8POP - chains A and B of the 11 polymer chains in the assembly; structure by electron microscopy, 3.00 A resolution.

# Chain A (and B)
Molecule: Terminase small subunit
From: Escherichia phage HK97
Notes: chain B of this document is another copy of the same molecule, construct and numbering; everything in this record applies to it too
Reference sequence: Q9MBW4 (Q9MBW4_BPHK7); residues 1-161 here = UniProt positions 1-161
Sequence (161 residues; each row starts with the number of its first residue):
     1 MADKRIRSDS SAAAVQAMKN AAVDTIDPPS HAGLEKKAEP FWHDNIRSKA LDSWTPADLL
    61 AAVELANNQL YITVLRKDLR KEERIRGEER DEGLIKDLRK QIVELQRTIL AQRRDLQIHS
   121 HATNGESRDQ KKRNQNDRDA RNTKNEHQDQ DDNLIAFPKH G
Unresolved in the structure: 1-2, 125-161 (chain B: 1-23, 146-161)
UniProt features mapped onto this chain:
  - region: Lys37 to Leu60 (Helix-turn-helix (HTH))
  - binding site (DNA): Lys96, Lys100, Arg107, Arg114, Arg128
Reported in the primary citation:
  - binding site for the 31-nt DNA strand: Arg7, Ser8, Lys96, Lys100, Arg107, Arg114, Arg128, Lys132
  - specificity-determining residues: Arg128
  - contacts within the chain: Arg7-Asp9 (salt bridge), Glu126-Arg128 (salt bridge)
  - conformationally variable residues (order/disorder transition): Asp3 to Val23
  - binding site for the 31-nt DNA strand: Arg128
  - mutagenesis - K4A, R5A, R7A, R128A: abolished binding to DNA
  - mutagenesis - K4A/R5A/R7A: decreased binding to DNA

# How chain A and chain B interact
Residue-residue contacts (81; chain A residue first):
  Arg5(A) - Asp129(B)  hydrogen bond (side chain-backbone)
  Arg5(A) - Gln130(B)
  Arg5(A) - Arg133(B)
  Ser8(A) - Arg133(B)
  Ser8(A) - Asn136(B)  hydrogen bond (backbone-side chain)
  Ala17(A) - Asn136(B)
  Ala17(A) - Ala140(B)
  Met18(A) - Ala140(B)  hydrophobic
  Met18(A) - Thr143(B)  hydrogen bond
  Asn20(A) - Asp137(B)  hydrogen bond
  Ala21(A) - Arg141(B)
  Ala21(A) - Lys144(B)  hydrogen bond (backbone-side chain)
  Ala22(A) - Lys144(B)  hydrogen bond (backbone-side chain)
  Asp24(A) - Arg141(B)  salt bridge
  His31(A) - Pro40(B)  hydrogen bond (side chain-backbone)
  His31(A) - Phe41(B)
  Ala32(A) - Thr73(B)
  Glu35(A) - Arg80(B)  salt bridge
  Arg47(A) - Arg141(B)
  Lys49(A) - Ser120(B)  hydrogen bond
  Lys49(A) - Asn134(B)
  Ala50(A) - Asn134(B)  hydrogen bond (backbone-side chain)
  Ala50(A) - Asp137(B)
  Leu51(A) - Asp137(B)
  Leu51(A) - Arg141(B)
  Asp52(A) - Arg133(B)  salt bridge
  Ser53(A) - Asn124(B)
  Ser53(A) - Arg133(B)
  Thr55(A) - Ser48(B)
  Pro56(A) - Asp44(B)
  Pro56(A) - Ser48(B)
  Ala57(A) - Asn45(B)
  Ala57(A) - Ser48(B)  hydrogen bond (backbone-side chain)
  Ala57(A) - Arg113(B)
  Asp58(A) - Arg113(B)  salt bridge
  Asp58(A) - Ile118(B)
  Asp58(A) - Ser120(B)
  Leu60(A) - Phe41(B)  hydrophobic
  Leu60(A) - Asp44(B)
  Ala61(A) - Arg113(B)
  Glu64(A) - Ile72(B)
  Glu64(A) - Arg76(B)  salt bridge
  Glu64(A) - Gln106(B)  hydrogen bond
  Asn67(A) - Arg76(B)
  Asn68(A) - Gln106(B)  hydrogen bond
  Tyr71(A) - Leu79(B)
  Tyr71(A) - Arg80(B)
  Tyr71(A) - Glu83(B)  hydrogen bond
  Tyr71(A) - Arg99(B)  hydrogen bond
  Leu75(A) - Arg99(B)
  Asp97(A) - Lys96(B)  salt bridge
  Leu98(A) - Arg99(B)
  Gln101(A) - Lys96(B)
  Gln101(A) - Arg99(B)  hydrogen bond
  Glu104(A) - Val103(B)
  Thr108(A) - Val103(B)
  Thr108(A) - Gln106(B)
  Ala111(A) - Arg107(B)
  Gln112(A) - Gln106(B)  hydrogen bond
  Arg114(A) - His121(B)  hydrogen bond (backbone-side chain)
  Asp115(A) - Leu110(B)
  Asp115(A) - Arg113(B)  salt bridge
  Asp115(A) - His119(B)
  Asp115(A) - Ser120(B)
  Asp115(A) - His121(B)
  Leu116(A) - Arg113(B)
  Leu116(A) - Ser120(B)
  Gln117(A) - Ser120(B)  hydrogen bond
  Gln117(A) - His121(B)  hydrogen bond
  Gln117(A) - Asn124(B)
  Gln117(A) - Gly125(B)  hydrogen bond (side chain-backbone)
  Gln117(A) - Ser127(B)  hydrogen bond
  Gln117(A) - Gln130(B)
  His119(A) - Ser127(B)
  His121(A) - Ser127(B)
  His121(A) - Lys131(B)
  Ala122(A) - Gln130(B)
  Ala122(A) - Lys131(B)
  Ala122(A) - Asn134(B)
  Thr123(A) - Arg138(B)  hydrogen bond (backbone-side chain)
  Asn124(A) - Lys131(B)
Interface residues without a listed pair, chain A (50 interface residues in all): Val23, Pro29, Asp78, Leu94, Leu105, Arg107
Interface residues without a listed pair, chain B (45 interface residues in all): Arg47, Gln69, Glu92, Lys100, Thr123, Glu126, Arg128, Lys132

# In short
The interface between chain A and chain B involves 50 residues on one side and 45 on the other, with 22
hydrogen bonds and 7 salt bridges. Among the polar pairs are Asp24(A)-Arg141(B), Glu35(A)-Arg80(B) and
Asp52(A)-Arg133(B). The paper reports a binding site for the 31-nt DNA strand at Arg7(A), Ser8(A) and Lys96(A)
among others; K4A, R5A and R7A of chain A, among others, abolish binding to DNA; 5 substitutions were tested
in all.
Both chains are Terminase small subunit (Escherichia phage HK97). Entry 8POP (HK97 small terminase in complex
with DNA) was determined by electron microscopy.
